PDB entry 1Q2X | X-ray diffraction, 2.05 A resolution | chains A and B

[Chain A (and B)]
Name: Aspartate-semialdehyde dehydrogenase
Source organism: Haemophilus influenzae Rd
Notes: EC 1.2.1.11; chain B of this document is another copy of the same molecule, construct and numbering; everything in this record applies to it too
Reference sequence: P44801 (DHAS_HAEIN); residue numbers follow UniProt; this construct covers 1-371
Sequence (371 residues; each row starts with the number of its first residue):
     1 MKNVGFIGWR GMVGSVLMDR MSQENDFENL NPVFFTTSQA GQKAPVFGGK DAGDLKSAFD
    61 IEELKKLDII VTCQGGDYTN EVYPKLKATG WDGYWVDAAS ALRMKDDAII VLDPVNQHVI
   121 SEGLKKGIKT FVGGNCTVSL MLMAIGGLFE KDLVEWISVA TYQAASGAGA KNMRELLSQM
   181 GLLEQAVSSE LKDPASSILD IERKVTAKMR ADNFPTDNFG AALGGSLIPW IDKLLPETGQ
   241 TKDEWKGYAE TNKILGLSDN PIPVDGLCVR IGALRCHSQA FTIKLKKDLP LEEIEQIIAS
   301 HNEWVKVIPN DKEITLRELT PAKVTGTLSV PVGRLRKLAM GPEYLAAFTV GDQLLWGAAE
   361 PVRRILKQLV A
Not modelled in the structure: 41-54
Differences from the reference sequence: modified residue (136); engineered mutation D243 (Glu in P44801)
Modified / non-standard residues: C136 ((4S)-4-{[(2S)-2-amino-3-oxopropyl]sulfanyl}-L-homoserine; HTI)
UniProt features mapped onto this chain:
  - active site: H277 (Proton acceptor)
  - binding site (NADP(+)): R10 to V13, T37, S38, Q74, S166, Q353
  - binding site (phosphate): R103, K246
  - binding site (substrate): Q163, R270
  - mutagenesis: R103 (R103K: 2-fold increase in affinity for ASA, 23-fold decrease in affinity for phosphate, and 275-fold decrease in activity ...), K246 (K246R: 2-fold increase in affinity for ASA, nearly no change in affinity for phosphate, and 30-fold decrease in activity), R270 (R270K: 2-fold decrease in affinity for ASA and 825-fold decrease in activity)

[Chain A / chain B interface]
Pairs across the interface (159):
  M12(A) - I198(B)  hydrophobic
  S15(A) - L199(B)
  V16(A) - L199(B)  hydrophobic
  W156(A) - W156(B)  hydrophobic
  W156(A) - M340(B)  hydrophobic
  W156(A) - Y344(B)
  S158(A) - T282(B)  hydrogen bond
  S158(A) - M340(B)
  A160(A) - A160(B)  hydrophobic
  A160(A) - Y162(B)
  A160(A) - A280(B)  hydrophobic
  T161(A) - Y162(B)  hydrogen bond (backbone-side chain)
  Y162(A) - A160(B)
  Y162(A) - T161(B)  hydrogen bond (side chain-backbone)
  Y162(A) - Y162(B)  hydrophobic
  Y162(A) - L227(B)  hydrophobic
  Y162(A) - V269(B)
  A170(A) - I198(B)
  M173(A) - I198(B)  hydrophobic
  R174(A) - E190(B)  hydrogen bond (side chain-backbone)
  R174(A) - L191(B)  hydrogen bond (side chain-backbone)
  R174(A) - D193(B)  hydrogen bond (side chain-backbone)
  R174(A) - P194(B)
  R174(A) - S196(B)  hydrogen bond (side chain-backbone)
  R174(A) - I198(B)
  R174(A) - I201(B)
  L177(A) - E184(B)
  L177(A) - L191(B)  hydrophobic
  L177(A) - I201(B)  hydrophobic
  M180(A) - M180(B)
  M180(A) - G225(B)
  G181(A) - E184(B)
  E184(A) - L177(B)
  E184(A) - G181(B)
  E184(A) - Q185(B)
  Q185(A) - E184(B)  hydrogen bond
  E190(A) - R174(B)  hydrogen bond (backbone-side chain)
  L191(A) - R174(B)  hydrogen bond (backbone-side chain)
  L191(A) - L177(B)  hydrophobic
  D193(A) - R174(B)  hydrogen bond (backbone-side chain)
  P194(A) - R174(B)
  S196(A) - R174(B)  hydrogen bond
  I198(A) - M12(B)  hydrophobic
  I198(A) - A170(B)
  I198(A) - M173(B)  hydrophobic
  I198(A) - R174(B)
  L199(A) - M12(B)  hydrophobic
  L199(A) - S15(B)
  L199(A) - V16(B)  hydrophobic
  I201(A) - R174(B)
  I201(A) - L177(B)  hydrophobic
  E202(A) - L274(B)
  E202(A) - R275(B)  salt bridge
  E202(A) - T325(B)
  V205(A) - L177(B)  hydrophobic
  V205(A) - L274(B)  hydrophobic
  T206(A) - T325(B)
  M209(A) - A322(B)  hydrophobic
  R210(A) - A322(B)  hydrogen bond (side chain-backbone)
  R210(A) - K323(B)  hydrogen bond (side chain-backbone)
  R210(A) - T325(B)  hydrogen bond (side chain-backbone)
  F219(A) - L316(B)
  G220(A) - L316(B)
  A221(A) - L316(B)
  G225(A) - G272(B)
  G225(A) - A273(B)
  S226(A) - T320(B)
  S226(A) - P321(B)
  S226(A) - A322(B)  hydrogen bond (side chain-backbone)
  L227(A) - Y162(B)  hydrophobic
  L227(A) - I271(B)  hydrophobic
  L227(A) - S278(B)
  L227(A) - T320(B)
  L227(A) - P321(B)
  L227(A) - F348(B)  hydrophobic
  I228(A) - L316(B)  hydrophobic
  P229(A) - T315(B)
  P229(A) - L319(B)
  P229(A) - R334(B)  hydrogen bond (backbone-side chain)
  P229(A) - F348(B)  hydrophobic
  W230(A) - N310(B)
  W230(A) - D311(B)
  W230(A) - K312(B)
  W230(A) - T315(B)
  W230(A) - L316(B)  hydrophobic
  W230(A) - R334(B)
  L234(A) - N310(B)
  T238(A) - R336(B)
  G239(A) - N310(B)  hydrogen bond (backbone-side chain)
  G239(A) - R334(B)
  G239(A) - R336(B)
  Q240(A) - R336(B)
  T241(A) - R334(B)
  E244(A) - R334(B)  salt bridge
  E244(A) - R336(B)  salt bridge
  P263(A) - A339(B)
  D265(A) - R336(B)  salt bridge
  D265(A) - L338(B)
  D265(A) - A339(B)  hydrogen bond (side chain-backbone)
  G266(A) - R336(B)  hydrogen bond (backbone-side chain)
  L267(A) - R334(B)
  L267(A) - A347(B)
  L267(A) - F348(B)  hydrophobic
  V269(A) - Y162(B)
  V269(A) - F348(B)  hydrophobic
  I271(A) - L227(B)  hydrophobic
  G272(A) - G225(B)
  A273(A) - G225(B)
  L274(A) - V205(B)  hydrophobic
  R275(A) - E202(B)  salt bridge
  S278(A) - L227(B)
  A280(A) - A160(B)  hydrophobic
  T282(A) - S158(B)  hydrogen bond
  N310(A) - W230(B)
  N310(A) - L234(B)
  N310(A) - G239(B)  hydrogen bond (side chain-backbone)
  D311(A) - W230(B)
  K312(A) - W230(B)
  T315(A) - P229(B)
  T315(A) - W230(B)
  L316(A) - F219(B)
  L316(A) - G220(B)
  L316(A) - A221(B)
  L316(A) - I228(B)  hydrophobic
  L316(A) - W230(B)  hydrophobic
  L319(A) - P229(B)
  T320(A) - S226(B)
  T320(A) - L227(B)
  P321(A) - S226(B)
  P321(A) - L227(B)
  A322(A) - M209(B)  hydrophobic
  A322(A) - R210(B)  hydrogen bond (backbone-side chain)
  A322(A) - S226(B)  hydrogen bond (backbone-side chain)
  K323(A) - R210(B)  hydrogen bond (backbone-side chain)
  T325(A) - E202(B)
  T325(A) - T206(B)
  T325(A) - R210(B)  hydrogen bond (backbone-side chain)
  R334(A) - P229(B)  hydrogen bond (side chain-backbone)
  R334(A) - W230(B)
  R334(A) - T241(B)
  R334(A) - E244(B)  salt bridge
  R334(A) - L267(B)
  R336(A) - G239(B)
  R336(A) - Q240(B)
  R336(A) - E244(B)  salt bridge
  R336(A) - D265(B)  salt bridge
  R336(A) - G266(B)  hydrogen bond (side chain-backbone)
  L338(A) - D265(B)
  A339(A) - D265(B)  hydrogen bond (backbone-side chain)
  M340(A) - W156(B)  hydrophobic
  M340(A) - I157(B)
  M340(A) - S158(B)
  M340(A) - D265(B)
  Y344(A) - W156(B)  hydrophobic
  A347(A) - L267(B)
  F348(A) - L227(B)  hydrophobic
  F348(A) - P229(B)  hydrophobic
  F348(A) - L267(B)  hydrophobic
  F348(A) - V269(B)  hydrophobic
Also at the interface, not in a pair above, chain A (86 interface residues in all): D19, S178, L183, A222, D232, Y248, V324, K337, A346, L354
Also at the interface, not in a pair above, chain B (86 interface residues in all): S178, L183, R203, A222, G224, T238, P263, V324, K337, A346, L354

[Summary]
Chain A and chain B each contribute 86 residues to their interface, with 29 hydrogen bonds and 8 salt bridges.
Polar pairs include E202(A)-R275(B), E244(A)-R334(B) and E244(A)-R336(B).
Both chains are Aspartate-semialdehyde dehydrogenase (Haemophilus influenzae Rd). Entry 1Q2X (Crystal
Structure of the E243D Mutant of Aspartate Semialdehyde Dehydrogenase from Haemophilus influenzae bound with
substrate ...) was determined by X-ray diffraction, deposited together with 1PR3, 1PS8, 1PU2 and 1OZA.
